PDB entry 6OEG | electron microscopy, 3.80 A resolution | chains N and a of the 14 polymer chains in the assembly

[Chain N (and a)]
Molecule: Type IV secretion system apparatus protein CagX
Source organism: Helicobacter pylori
Notes: chain a of this document is another copy of the same molecule, construct and numbering; everything in this record applies to it too
Reference sequence: A0A2J9KJM4 (A0A2J9KJM4_HELPX); numbering as in UniProt (aligned over 1-522)
Sequence (522 residues; row label = number of the first residue in the row):
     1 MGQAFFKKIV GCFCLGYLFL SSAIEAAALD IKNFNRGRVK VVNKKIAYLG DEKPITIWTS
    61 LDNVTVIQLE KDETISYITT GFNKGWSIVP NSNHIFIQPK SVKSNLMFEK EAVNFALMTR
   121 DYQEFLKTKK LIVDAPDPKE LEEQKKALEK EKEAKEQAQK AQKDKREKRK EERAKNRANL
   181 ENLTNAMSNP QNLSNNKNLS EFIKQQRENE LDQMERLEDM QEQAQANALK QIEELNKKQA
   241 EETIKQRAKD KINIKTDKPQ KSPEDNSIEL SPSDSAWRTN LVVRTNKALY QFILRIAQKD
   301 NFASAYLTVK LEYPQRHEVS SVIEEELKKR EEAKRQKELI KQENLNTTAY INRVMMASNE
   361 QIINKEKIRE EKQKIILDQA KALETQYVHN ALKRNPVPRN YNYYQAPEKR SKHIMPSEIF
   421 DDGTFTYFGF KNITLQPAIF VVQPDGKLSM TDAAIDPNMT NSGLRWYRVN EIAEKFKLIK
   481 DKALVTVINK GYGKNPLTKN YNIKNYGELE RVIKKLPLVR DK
Unresolved in the structure: 1-348, 511-522

[How chain N and chain a interact]
Residue-residue contacts (8; chain N residue first):
  Pro-444(N) with Arg-410(a), hydrogen bond (backbone-side chain); His-413(a)
  Leu-497(N) with Asn-432(a)
  Thr-498(N) with Asn-432(a); Gly-463(a)
  Lys-499(N) with Asn-432(a); Gly-463(a); Leu-464(a)
Also at the interface, not in a pair above, chain N (7 interface residues in all): Asp-445, Ile-472, Tyr-492
Also at the interface, not in a pair above, chain a (8 interface residues in all): Ile-433, Asp-481, Lys-482

[Overview]
The interface between chain N and chain a involves 7 residues on one side and 8 on the other, with 1 hydrogen
bond. Its one hydrogen-bonded contact is Pro-444(N)/Arg-410(a).
Chain N and chain a are both Type IV secretion system apparatus protein CagX (Helicobacter pylori); the
structure, Structure of CagX from a cryo-EM reconstruction of a T4SS, was determined by electron microscopy
(same publication as 6ODI, 6ODJ, 6OEE, 6OEF and 6OEH).
